PDB entry 1IY2 | X-ray diffraction, 3.20 A resolution | chain A

# Chain A
Protein: ATP-dependent metalloprotease FtsH
Source organism: Thermus thermophilus
Notes: fragment: f2
UniProtKB: Q9LCZ4 (Q9LCZ4_THETH); residue numbers follow UniProt; this construct covers 126-393
Amino-acid sequence (278 residues; each row starts with the number of its first residue):
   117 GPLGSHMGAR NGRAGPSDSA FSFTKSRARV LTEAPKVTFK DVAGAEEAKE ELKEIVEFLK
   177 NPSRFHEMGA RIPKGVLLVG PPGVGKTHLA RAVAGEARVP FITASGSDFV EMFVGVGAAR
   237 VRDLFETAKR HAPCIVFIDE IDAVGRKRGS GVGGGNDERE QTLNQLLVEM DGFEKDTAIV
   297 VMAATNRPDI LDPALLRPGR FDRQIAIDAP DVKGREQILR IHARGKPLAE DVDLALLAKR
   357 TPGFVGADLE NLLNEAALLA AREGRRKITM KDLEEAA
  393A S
Disordered / not traced: 117-141, 264-271
Differences from the reference sequence: linker (117-125); cloning artifact (393A)
What the authors report for this chain:
  - mutagenesis - E256Q: abolished catalytic activity
  - catalytic residues: Glu256 (proposed by the authors, not directly observed)
  - catalytic residues: Arg313 (by similarity / conservation)

# Summary
From the paper: catalytic residues Glu256 and Arg313; E256Q abolishes catalytic activity.
Chain A is ATP-dependent metalloprotease FtsH (Thermus thermophilus); the structure, Crystal structure of the
FtsH ATPase domain from Thermus thermophilus, was determined by X-ray diffraction (same publication as 1IXZ,
1IY0 and 1IY1).
